Entry 8VSV (electron microscopy, 3.80 A resolution); this record covers chains B and a of the 16 polymer chains in the assembly.

== Chain B ==
Molecule: Spike glycoprotein E1
From: Eastern equine encephalitis virus
UniProt: Q4QXJ7 (POLS_EEEVF); residues 1-400 here correspond to UniProt positions 802-1201 (UniProt number = residue number + 801)
Amino-acid sequence (400 residues; each row starts with the number of its first residue):
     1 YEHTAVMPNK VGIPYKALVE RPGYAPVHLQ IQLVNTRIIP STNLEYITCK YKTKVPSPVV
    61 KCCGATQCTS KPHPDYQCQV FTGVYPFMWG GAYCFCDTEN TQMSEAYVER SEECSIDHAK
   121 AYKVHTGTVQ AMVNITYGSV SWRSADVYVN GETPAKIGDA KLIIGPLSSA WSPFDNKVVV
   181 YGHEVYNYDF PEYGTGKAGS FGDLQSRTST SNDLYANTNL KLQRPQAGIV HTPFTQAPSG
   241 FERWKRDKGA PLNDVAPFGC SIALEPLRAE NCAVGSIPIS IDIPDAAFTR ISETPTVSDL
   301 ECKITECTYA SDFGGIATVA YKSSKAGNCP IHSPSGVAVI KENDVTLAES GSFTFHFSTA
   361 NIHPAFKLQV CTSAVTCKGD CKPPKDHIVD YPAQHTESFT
Disulfides: Cys-49/Cys-114, Cys-62/Cys-94, Cys-63/Cys-96, Cys-68/Cys-78, Cys-260/Cys-272, Cys-302/Cys-377, Cys-307/Cys-381, Cys-329/Cys-371
Glycans and other covalent adducts: N-acetylglucosamine (NAG) linked to Asn-134

== Chain a ==
Molecule: E2 glycoprotein
From: Eastern equine encephalitis virus
UniProt: A9XR09 (A9XR09_EEEV); residues 1-338 here = UniProt positions 1-338
Amino-acid sequence (338 residues; row label = number of the first residue in the row):
     1 DLDTHFTQYK LARPYIADCP NCGHSRCDSP IAIEEVRGDA HAGVIRIQTS AMFGLKTDGV
    61 DLAYMSFMNG KTQKSIKIDN LHVRTSAPCS LVSHHGYYIL AQCPPGDTVT VGFHDGPNRH
   121 TCTVAHKVEF RPVGREKYRH PPEHGVELPC NRYTHKRADQ GHYVEMHQPG LVADHSLLSI
   181 HSAKVKITVP SGAQVKYYCK CPDVREGITS SDHTTTCTDV KQCRAYLIDN KKWVYNSGRL
   241 PRGEGDTFKG KLHVPFVPVK AKCIATLAPE PLVEHKHRTL ILHLHPDHPT LLTTRSLGSD
   301 ANPTRQWIER PTTVNFTVTG EGLEYTWGNH PPKRVWAQ
Disulfides: Cys-19/Cys-122, Cys-22/Cys-27, Cys-89/Cys-103, Cys-150/Cys-263, Cys-199/Cys-223, Cys-201/Cys-217
Glycans and other covalent adducts: N-acetylglucosamine (NAG) linked to Asn-315

== Interface between chain B and chain a ==
Pairs across the interface - 19 pairs, chain B then chain a:
  Ala-198(B) / Leu-272(a)
  Ala-198(B) / His-285(a)  hydrogen bond (backbone-side chain)
  Gly-199(B) / His-285(a)
  Asn-219(B) / Leu-272(a)
  Lys-221(B) / Glu-270(a)
  Gln-223(B) / His-144(a)  hydrogen bond
  Gln-223(B) / Gly-145(a)
  Gln-226(B) / Glu-143(a)  hydrogen bond (side chain-backbone)
  Gln-226(B) / Ile-264(a)
  His-231(B) / Glu-143(a)
  Pro-233(B) / His-144(a)
  Phe-234(B) / His-144(a)
  Thr-235(B) / Pro-269(a)
  Thr-235(B) / Glu-270(a)
  Gln-236(B) / Pro-269(a)
  Pro-238(B) / His-285(a)
  Pro-238(B) / Asp-287(a)
  Arg-243(B) / Pro-311(a)
  Arg-246(B) / Pro-311(a)
Interface residues without a listed pair, chain B (16 interface residues in all): Ser-200, Ala-237
Interface residues without a listed pair, chain a (14 interface residues in all): Leu-267, Ala-268, Pro-286, Arg-310

== Overview ==
16 residues of chain B face 14 of chain a across their interface, with 3 hydrogen bonds. Polar contacts
include Ala-198(B)/His-285(a), Gln-223(B)/His-144(a) and Gln-226(B)/Glu-143(a). Covalently linked
N-acetylglucosamine: at Asn-134(B). N-acetylglucosamine is covalently linked to Asn-315(a).
Here chain B is Spike glycoprotein E1 and chain a is E2 glycoprotein, both from Eastern equine encephalitis
virus. Entry 8VSV (Cryo-EM structure of SINV/EEEV in complex with a potently neutralizing intact human
antibody EEEV-373) was determined by electron microscopy, deposited together with 9AY1.
